8FCG - chains C and G of the 12 polymer chains in the assembly; structure by electron microscopy, 3.09 A resolution.

== Chain C ==
Protein: E1 glycoprotein
From: Chikungunya virus
Notes: EC 3.4.21.90
UniProtKB: Q88628 (Q88628_CHIKV); residues 1-439 here correspond to UniProt positions 810-1248 (UniProt number = residue number + 809)
Chain sequence (439 residues; numbered 1 to 439; the number before each row is that of its first residue):
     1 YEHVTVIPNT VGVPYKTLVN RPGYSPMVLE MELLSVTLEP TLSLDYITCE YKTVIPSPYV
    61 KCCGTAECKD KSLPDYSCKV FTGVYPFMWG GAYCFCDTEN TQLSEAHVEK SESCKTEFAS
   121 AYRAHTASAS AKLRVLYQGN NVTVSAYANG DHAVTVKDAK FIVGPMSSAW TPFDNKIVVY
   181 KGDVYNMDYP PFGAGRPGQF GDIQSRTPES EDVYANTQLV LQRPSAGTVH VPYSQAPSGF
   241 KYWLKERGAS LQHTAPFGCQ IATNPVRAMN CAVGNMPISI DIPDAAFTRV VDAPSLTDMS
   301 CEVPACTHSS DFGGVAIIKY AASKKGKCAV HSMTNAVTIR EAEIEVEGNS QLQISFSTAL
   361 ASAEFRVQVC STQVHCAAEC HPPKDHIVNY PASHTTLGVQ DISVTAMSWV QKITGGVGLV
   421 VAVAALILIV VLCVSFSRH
From the paper describing this entry:
  - post-translational modification sites: Asn141

== Chain G ==
Protein: E2 glycoprotein
From: Chikungunya virus
Notes: EC 3.4.21.90
UniProtKB: Q88628 (Q88628_CHIKV); residues 5-423 here correspond to UniProt positions 330-748 (UniProt number = residue number + 325)
Chain sequence (419 residues; numbered 5 to 423; the number before each row is that of its first residue):
     5 NFNVYKAIRP YLAHCPDCGE GHSCHSPVAL ERIRNEATDG TLKIQVSLQI GIKTDDSHDW
    65 TKLRYMDNHM PADAERARLF VRTSAPCTIT GTMGHFILAR CPKGETLTVG FTDGRKISHS
   125 CTHPFHHDPP VIGREKFHSR PQHGRELPCS TYAQSTAATA EEIEVHMPPD TPDRTLMSQQ
   185 SGNVKITVNS QTVRYKCNCG DSNEGLTTTD KVINNCKVDQ CHAAVTNHKK WQYNSPLVPR
   245 NAELGDRKGK VHIPFPLANV TCRVPKARNP TVTYGKNQVI MLLYPDHPTL LSYRNMGEEP
   305 NYQEEWVTHK KEIRLTVPTE GLEVTWGNNE PYKYWPQLST NGTAHGHPHE IILYYYELYP
   365 TMTVVVVSVA SFVLLSMVGV AVGMCMCARR RCITPYELTP GATVPFLLSL ICCIRTAKA
From the paper describing this entry:
  - post-translational modification sites: Asn263, Asn345

== How chain C and chain G interact ==
Pairs across the interface (133):
  Glu50(C) with Glu40(G)
  Lys52(C) with Arg36(G)
  Ile55(C) with Pro240(G)
  Ser57(C) with Asn238(G), hydrogen bond (side chain-backbone); Ser239(G), hydrogen bond (side chain-backbone); Val242(G), hydrogen bond (side chain-backbone); Arg244(G), hydrogen bond (backbone-side chain)
  Pro58(C) with Pro240(G); Val242(G); Pro243(G); Arg244(G), hydrogen bond (backbone-backbone)
  Tyr59(C) with Arg244(G); Ala246(G); Glu247(G)
  Val60(C) with Pro243(G), hydrophobic
  Lys61(C) with Glu247(G), salt bridge
  Phe87(C) with His29(G), hydrogen bond (backbone-side chain)
  Met88(C) with His29(G); Pro176(G), hydrophobic; Pro243(G)
  Trp89(C) with Leu16(G), hydrophobic; His29(G); Asn72(G); His73(G); Thr175(G); Asp177(G)
  Gly90(C) with Pro176(G); Arg178(G)
  Gly91(C) with Pro176(G)
  Ala92(C) with Pro176(G); His226(G), hydrogen bond (backbone-side chain)
  Tyr93(C) with Asp174(G); Pro176(G), hydrophobic; His226(G), hydrogen bond (backbone-side chain); Pro243(G), hydrophobic; Arg244(G)
  Phe95(C) with Lys200(G); Asn202(G); His226(G)
  Leu103(C) with Arg244(G)
  Glu105(C) with Arg244(G), salt bridge
  Ser111(C) with Glu40(G)
  Glu112(C) with Glu165(G)
  Ser113(C) with Glu40(G); Leu261(G)
  Thr116(C) with Leu261(G), hydrogen bond (side chain-backbone)
  Glu117(C) with Glu40(G); Thr42(G); Ser154(G); Leu261(G)
  Tyr180(C) with Thr42(G)
  Lys181(C) with Thr42(G)
  Thr228(C) with His18(G)
  Val229(C) with Pro240(G); Leu241(G); Val242(G); Pro243(G)
  His230(C) with Pro240(G); Leu241(G)
  Val231(C) with Pro240(G)
  Lys241(C) with Asn39(G)
  Ala249(C) with Tyr306(G)
  Gln252(C) with Arg298(G)
  His253(C) with Arg138(G); Arg298(G); Tyr306(G)
  Thr254(C) with Arg298(G); Pro304(G); Tyr306(G)
  Ala255(C) with Arg298(G), hydrogen bond (backbone-side chain)
  Pro256(C) with Gly301(G); Glu302(G)
  Phe257(C) with Gly301(G), hydrogen bond (backbone-backbone); Glu302(G)
  Gly258(C) with Met300(G)
  Cys259(C) with Arg298(G), hydrogen bond (backbone-side chain)
  His308(C) with Leu342(G); Tyr358(G)
  Ser309(C) with Gln341(G)
  Ser310(C) with Gln341(G)
  Ala361(C) with Ala348(G), hydrophobic; His349(G), hydrogen bond (backbone-side chain); Tyr358(G)
  Glu379(C) with His349(G), salt bridge
  Cys380(C) with His349(G)
  Pro382(C) with Thr344(G)
  Pro383(C) with Gln341(G); Leu342(G); Ser343(G)
  Asp385(C) with Gln341(G), hydrogen bond (backbone-side chain); Ser343(G)
  His386(C) with Tyr278(G); Gly279(G); Lys280(G); Pro340(G); Gln341(G), hydrogen bond (backbone-backbone); Ser343(G), hydrogen bond
  Ile387(C) with Tyr278(G), hydrophobic; Gly279(G); Gln282(G); Val283(G), hydrophobic; Tyr338(G), hydrophobic; Trp339(G); Pro340(G), hydrophobic
  Val388(C) with Tyr338(G); Trp339(G), hydrogen bond (backbone-backbone); Gln341(G)
  Asn389(C) with Lys337(G); Tyr338(G); Trp339(G)
  Tyr390(C) with Trp339(G)
  Pro391(C) with Trp339(G)
  Leu397(C) with Tyr363(G), hydrophobic
  Ser403(C) with Tyr359(G)
  Val404(C) with Ala348(G); His349(G); Tyr359(G), hydrogen bond (backbone-side chain)
  Thr405(C) with His349(G)
  Ala406(C) with Ile355(G)
  Trp409(C) with Pro352(G)
  Ile413(C) with Leu378(G), hydrophobic
  Val417(C) with Leu378(G), hydrophobic; Met381(G), hydrophobic
  Val420(C) with Ala385(G), hydrophobic
  Val421(C) with Met381(G)
  Ala424(C) with Ala385(G); Met388(G)
  Ala425(C) with Met388(G), hydrophobic
  Ile427(C) with Ala392(G), hydrophobic
  Leu428(C) with Met388(G), hydrophobic
  Val431(C) with Cys396(G), hydrophobic
  Leu432(C) with Arg395(G)
  Ser435(C) with Arg395(G)
Interface residues without a listed pair, chain C (81 interface residues in all): Pro56, Lys69, Cys94, Lys245, Leu251, Ser362, His394, Gly398, Gln400, Arg438
Interface residues without a listed pair, chain G (77 interface residues in all): Arg38, Asp132, Pro152, Cys153, Pro173, Cys201, Cys225, Ala262, Asn263, Glu308, Gly346, Met366, Cys391, Tyr400

== Summary ==
81 residues of chain C face 77 of chain G across their interface, with 18 hydrogen bonds and 3 salt bridges.
Polar pairs include Lys61(C)-Glu247(G), Glu105(C)-Arg244(G) and Glu379(C)-His349(G). The paper reports
modification sites Asn141(C) and Asn263(G) among others.
Here chain C is E1 glycoprotein and chain G is E2 glycoprotein, both from Chikungunya virus. Entry 8FCG
(Cryo-EM structure of Chikungunya virus asymmetric unit) was determined by electron microscopy.
